PDB entry 7OXK | X-ray diffraction, 2.80 A resolution | chains A and B of the 3 polymer chains in the assembly

Chain A:
Molecule: Peptidyl-prolyl cis-trans isomerase
Source organism: Thermus thermophilus (strain ATCC 27634 / DSM 579 / HB8)
Notes: EC 5.2.1.8
UniProtKB: Q5SLE7 (Q5SLE7_THET8); residues 1-149 here = UniProt positions 1-149
Amino-acid sequence (157 residues; row label = number of the first residue in the row):
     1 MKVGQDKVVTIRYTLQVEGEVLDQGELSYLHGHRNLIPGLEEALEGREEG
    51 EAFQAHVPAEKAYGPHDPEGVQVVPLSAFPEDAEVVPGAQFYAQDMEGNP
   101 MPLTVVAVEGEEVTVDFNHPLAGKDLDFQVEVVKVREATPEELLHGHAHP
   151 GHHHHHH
Not modelled in the structure: 151-157
Differences from the reference sequence: expression tag (150-157)

Chain B:
Molecule: 30S ribosomal protein S2
UniProtKB: P0A7V0 (RS2_ECOLI); residues 1-15 here correspond to UniProt positions 20-34 (UniProt number = residue number + 19)
Amino-acid sequence (15 residues; each row starts with the number of its first residue):
     1 TRYKNAKMLPFAFGA
Not modelled in the structure: 1
Differences from the reference sequence: engineered mutation K4 (Trp23 in P0A7V0), A6 (Pro25 in P0A7V0), L9 (Lys28 in P0A7V0), A12 (Ile31 in P0A7V0)
Reported in the primary citation:
  - mutagenesis - Y3A: unchanged catalytic activity on SlyDDeltaIF
  - mutagenesis - R2A, F13A: decreased catalytic activity on SlyDDeltaIF
  - mutagenesis - M8A: increased catalytic activity on SlyDDeltaIF
  - mutagenesis - F13E: decreased catalytic activity
  - mutagenesis - F13K: unchanged catalytic activity
  - mutagenesis - R2A: unchanged catalytic activity with Peptidyl-prolyl cis-trans isomerase (chain A)
  - mutagenesis - F13A: decreased catalytic activity with Peptidyl-prolyl cis-trans isomerase (chain A)
  - mutagenesis - M8A: increased catalytic activity with Peptidyl-prolyl cis-trans isomerase (chain A)
  - mutagenesis - M8A, F13E: decreased binding to Peptidyl-prolyl cis-trans isomerase (chain A)
  - mutagenesis - F13K: unchanged binding to Peptidyl-prolyl cis-trans isomerase (chain A)

Chain A / chain B interface:
Contacting residue pairs (35; chain A residue first):
  Y13(A) with F11(B), hydrophobic
  L15(A) with F11(B), hydrophobic
  D23(A) with F11(B)
  L27(A) with L9(B), hydrophobic; P10(B), hydrophobic
  R34(A) with M8(B)
  N35(A) with M8(B); L9(B), hydrogen bond (backbone-backbone)
  L36(A) with M8(B); L9(B)
  I37(A) with M8(B), hydrophobic; L9(B), hydrogen bond (backbone-backbone); P10(B)
  P38(A) with M8(B)
  L40(A) with P10(B), hydrophobic
  Y63(A) with N5(B); M8(B), hydrogen bond (side chain-backbone); L9(B), hydrogen bond (side chain-backbone); P10(B); F11(B), hydrogen bond (side chain-backbone)
  D67(A) with R2(B), salt bridge
  E69(A) with R2(B), salt bridge
  G70(A) with Y3(B)
  Y92(A) with G14(B); A15(B), hydrogen bond (side chain-backbone)
  P102(A) with F13(B), hydrophobic
  L103(A) with F13(B)
  T104(A) with F13(B)
  F117(A) with Y3(B); F13(B)
  N118(A) with F13(B)
  H119(A) with A6(B); F11(B), hydrogen bond (side chain-backbone); F13(B)
  P120(A) with F13(B)
Other interface residues (no listed pair), chain A (31 interface residues in all): S28, Y29, E60, A62, G64, Q90, P100, L121, F128
Other interface residues (no listed pair), chain B (12 interface residues in all): A12
From the paper, about this interface:
  - residue pairs: N35(A)-L9(B) (hydrogen bond), I37(A)-L9(B) (hydrogen bond), Y63(A)-F11(B) (hydrogen bond), H119(A)-F11(B) (hydrogen bond)

In short:
Chain A and chain B form an interface of 31 and 12 residues respectively, with 7 hydrogen bonds and 2 salt
bridges. Among the polar pairs are D67(A)-R2(B), E69(A)-R2(B) and Y63(A)-M8(B). The authors report hydrogen
bonds between N35(A) and L9(B), I37(A) and L9(B) and Y63(A) and F11(B) among others. From the paper: R2A and
F13A of chain B reduce catalytic activity on SlyDDeltaIF; M8A and F13E of chain B reduce binding to
Peptidyl-prolyl cis-trans isomerase (chain A); 6 substitutions were tested in all.
Here chain A is Peptidyl-prolyl cis-trans isomerase (Thermus thermophilus (strain ATCC 27634 / DSM 579 / HB8))
and chain B is 30S ribosomal protein S2. Entry 7OXK (ttSlyD with W4K pseudo-wild-type S2 peptide) was
determined by X-ray diffraction together with 7OXG, 7OXH, 7OXI and 7OXJ from the same study.
